Entry 7SC9 (electron microscopy, 2.60 A resolution); this record covers chains BD and DF of the 90 polymer chains in the assembly.

Chain BD:
Molecule: Phycobiliprotein ApcE
From: Synechocystis sp. PCC 6803 substr. Kazusa
Notes: EC 4.-.-.-
UniProtKB: Q55544 (APCE_SYNY3); residue numbers follow UniProt; this construct covers 1-896
Chain sequence (896 residues; each row starts with the number of its first residue):
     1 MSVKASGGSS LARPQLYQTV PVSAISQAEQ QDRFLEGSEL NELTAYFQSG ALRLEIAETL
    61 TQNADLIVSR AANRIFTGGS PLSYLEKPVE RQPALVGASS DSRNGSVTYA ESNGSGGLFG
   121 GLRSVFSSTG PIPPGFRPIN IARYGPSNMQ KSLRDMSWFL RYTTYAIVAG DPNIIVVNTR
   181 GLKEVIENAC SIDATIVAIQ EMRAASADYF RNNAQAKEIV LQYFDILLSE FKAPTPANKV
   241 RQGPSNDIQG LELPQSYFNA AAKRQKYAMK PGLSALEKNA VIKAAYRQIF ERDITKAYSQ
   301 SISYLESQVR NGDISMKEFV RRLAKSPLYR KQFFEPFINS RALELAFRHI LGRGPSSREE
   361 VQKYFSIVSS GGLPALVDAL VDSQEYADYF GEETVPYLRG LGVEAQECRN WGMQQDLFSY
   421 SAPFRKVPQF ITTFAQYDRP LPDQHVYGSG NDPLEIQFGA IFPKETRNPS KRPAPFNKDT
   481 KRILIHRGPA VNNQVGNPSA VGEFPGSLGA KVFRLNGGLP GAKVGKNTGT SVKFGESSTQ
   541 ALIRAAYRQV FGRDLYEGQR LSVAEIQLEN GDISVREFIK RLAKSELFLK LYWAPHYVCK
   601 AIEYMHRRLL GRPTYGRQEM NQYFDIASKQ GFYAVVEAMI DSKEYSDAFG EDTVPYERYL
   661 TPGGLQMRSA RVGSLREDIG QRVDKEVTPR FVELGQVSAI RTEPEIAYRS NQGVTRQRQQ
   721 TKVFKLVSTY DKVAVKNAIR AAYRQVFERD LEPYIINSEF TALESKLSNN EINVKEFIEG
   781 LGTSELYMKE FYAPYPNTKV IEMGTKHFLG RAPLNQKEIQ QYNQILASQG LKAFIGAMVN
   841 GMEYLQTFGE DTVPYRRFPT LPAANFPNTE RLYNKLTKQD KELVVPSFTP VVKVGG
Disordered / not traced: 1, 87-130, 896
Glycans and other covalent adducts: phycocyanobilin (CYC) linked to Cys190
Residues lining bound ligands:
  - phycocyanobilin (CYC), molecule 1: Ile139, Tyr144, Asn148, Lys151, Ser152, Arg154, Asp155, Met156, Trp158, Phe159, Tyr162, Asn178, Ile186, Ala189, Ser191, Thr195
  - phycocyanobilin (CYC), molecule 2: Gln249, Leu251, Leu253, Tyr257, Leu401, Glu404, Ala405, Gln406, Glu407, Cys408
  - phycocyanobilin (CYC), molecule 3: Arg292, Tyr298, Tyr420, Phe424
  - phycocyanobilin (CYC), molecule 4: Tyr304, Ser307, Gln308, Arg310, Asn311
  - phycocyanobilin (CYC), molecule 5: Ile338, Asn339, Ser340, Arg358, Gln362, Phe365, Ile431
  - phycocyanobilin (CYC), molecule 6: Tyr447, Tyr597, Val598, Cys599, Arg617, Asn621, Phe624
  - phycocyanobilin (CYC), molecule 7: Ile456, Gln457, Phe458, Gly459, Arg553
  - phycocyanobilin (CYC), molecule 8: Ile483, Leu484, Ile485, His486, Ala490, Asn493, Val495
  - phycocyanobilin (CYC), molecule 9: Lys533, Val563, Ile566, Glu569
  - phycocyanobilin (CYC), molecule 10: Gly713, Val714, Arg718, Phe858, Pro859, Thr860, Leu861, Pro862, Ala863, Phe866
  - phycocyanobilin (CYC), molecule 11: Lys732, Ala762, Ser765, Lys766, Ser768, Asn769
  - phycocyanobilin (CYC), molecule 12: Arg749, Tyr754, Leu876, Thr877, Lys878
  - phycocyanobilin (CYC), molecule 13: Asn797, Thr798, Gln816, Ile819, Gln820, Asn823, Ser887
UniProt features mapped onto this chain:
  - binding site ((2R,3E)-phycocyanobilin): Cys190

Chain DF:
Molecule: Phycobilisome 7.8 kDa linker polypeptide, allophycocyanin-associated, core
From: Synechocystis sp. PCC 6803 substr. Kazusa
UniProtKB: Q01950 (PYC1_SYNY3); residue numbers follow UniProt; this construct covers 1-67
Chain sequence (67 residues; row label = number of the first residue in the row):
     1 MRMFRITACV PSQTRIRTQR ELQNTYFTKL VPYDNWFREQ QRIMKMGGKI VKVELATGRP
    61 GTNAGLA
Sequence notes: conflict Trp36 (Ser in Q01950)
Residues lining bound ligands:
  - phycocyanobilin (CYC), molecule 1: Arg2, Tyr33, Trp36, Phe37, Gln40, Gln41, Met44, Gly61
  - phycocyanobilin (CYC), molecule 2: Pro11, Ser12, Arg17, Gln19, Arg20, Glu21, Leu22, Thr25

Chain BD / chain DF interface:
Residue-residue contacts (37):
  Lys725(BD) - Gln19(DF)  hydrogen bond
  Lys725(BD) - Glu21(DF)  salt bridge
  Lys725(BD) - Gln23(DF)
  Leu726(BD) - Gln23(DF)
  Val727(BD) - Arg20(DF)  hydrogen bond (backbone-side chain)
  Val727(BD) - Gln23(DF)
  Asn770(BD) - Thr28(DF)
  Glu771(BD) - Arg5(DF)  salt bridge
  Glu771(BD) - Thr28(DF)
  Glu771(BD) - Lys29(DF)
  Glu771(BD) - Leu30(DF)  hydrogen bond (backbone-backbone)
  Ile772(BD) - Leu30(DF)  hydrophobic
  Asn773(BD) - Gln23(DF)
  Asn773(BD) - Phe27(DF)
  Asn773(BD) - Lys29(DF)
  Lys775(BD) - Lys29(DF)
  Lys775(BD) - Glu39(DF)  salt bridge
  Glu776(BD) - Lys29(DF)  salt bridge
  Glu776(BD) - Leu30(DF)
  Glu779(BD) - Asn35(DF)  hydrogen bond
  Gly836(BD) - Arg38(DF)  hydrogen bond (backbone-side chain)
  Ala837(BD) - Arg38(DF)
  Asn840(BD) - Asn35(DF)  hydrogen bond
  Asn840(BD) - Arg38(DF)
  Asn840(BD) - Glu39(DF)
  Asn840(BD) - Arg42(DF)
  Met842(BD) - Arg42(DF)
  Met842(BD) - Met46(DF)  hydrophobic
  Leu845(BD) - Arg42(DF)
  Leu845(BD) - Met46(DF)  hydrophobic
  Gln846(BD) - Met46(DF)
  Glu850(BD) - Phe27(DF)
  Glu850(BD) - Lys29(DF)  salt bridge
  Glu850(BD) - Glu39(DF)
  Glu850(BD) - Arg42(DF)  salt bridge
  Asp851(BD) - Gln23(DF)  hydrogen bond
  Asp851(BD) - Asn24(DF)  hydrogen bond
Also at the interface, not in a pair above, chain BD (19 interface residues in all): Lys766

Summary:
Chain BD and chain DF form an interface of 19 and 15 residues respectively; the contacts include 8 hydrogen
bonds and 6 salt bridges. Polar pairs include Lys725(BD)-Glu21(DF), Glu771(BD)-Arg5(DF) and
Lys775(BD)-Glu39(DF). Chain BD binds 12 copies of phycocyanobilin. Ligands of chain DF: phycocyanobilin.
Chain BD is Phycobiliprotein ApcE and chain DF is Phycobilisome 7.8 kDa linker polypeptide,
allophycocyanin-associated, core, both from Synechocystis sp. PCC 6803 substr. Kazusa; the structure,
Synechocystis PCC 6803 Phycobilisome core, complex with OCP, was determined by electron microscopy (same
publication as 7SC7, 7SCB and 7SCC).
